Entry 7WFE (electron microscopy, 3.25 A resolution); this record covers chains BB and BC of the 16 polymer chains in the assembly.

Chain BB:
Molecule: Photosystem I P700 chlorophyll a apoprotein A2
From: Arabidopsis thaliana
Notes: EC 1.97.1.12
UniProtKB: P56767 (PSAB_ARATH); residue numbers follow UniProt; this construct covers 1-734
Amino-acid sequence (734 residues; row label = number of the first residue in the row):
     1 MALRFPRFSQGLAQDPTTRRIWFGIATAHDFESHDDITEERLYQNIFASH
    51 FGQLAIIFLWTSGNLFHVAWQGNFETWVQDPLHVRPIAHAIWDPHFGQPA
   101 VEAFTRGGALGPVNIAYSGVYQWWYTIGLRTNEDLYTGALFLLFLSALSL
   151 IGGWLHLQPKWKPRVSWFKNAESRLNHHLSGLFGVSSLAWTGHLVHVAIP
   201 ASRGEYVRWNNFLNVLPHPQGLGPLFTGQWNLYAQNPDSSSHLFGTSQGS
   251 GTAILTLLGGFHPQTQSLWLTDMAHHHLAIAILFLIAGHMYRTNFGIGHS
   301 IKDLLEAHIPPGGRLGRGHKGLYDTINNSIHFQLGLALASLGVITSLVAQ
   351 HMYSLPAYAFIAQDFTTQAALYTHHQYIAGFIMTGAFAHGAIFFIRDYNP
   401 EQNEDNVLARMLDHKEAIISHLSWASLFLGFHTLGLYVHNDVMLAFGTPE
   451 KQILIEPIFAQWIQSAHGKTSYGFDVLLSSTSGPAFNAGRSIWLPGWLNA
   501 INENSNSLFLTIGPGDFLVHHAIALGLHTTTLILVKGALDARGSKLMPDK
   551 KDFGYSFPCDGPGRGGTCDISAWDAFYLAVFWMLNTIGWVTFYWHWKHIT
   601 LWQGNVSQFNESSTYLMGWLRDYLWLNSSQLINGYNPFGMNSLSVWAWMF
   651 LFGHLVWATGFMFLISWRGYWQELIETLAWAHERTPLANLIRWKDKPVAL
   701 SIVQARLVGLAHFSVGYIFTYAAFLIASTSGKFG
Disordered / not traced: 1
Metal / ion sites: chlorophyll a Mg site 1 near Gln-53 (its only coordinating residue here); chlorophyll a Mg site 2 near Asp-93 (its only coordinating residue here); 4Fe-4S cluster Fe: Cys-559, Cys-568 (shared with 2 residues of chain BA)
Residues lining bound ligands:
  - beta-carotene (BCR), molecule 1: Phe-5, Ile-21, Ile-25, Ile-691
  - beta-carotene (BCR), molecule 2: Leu-54, Ile-57, Phe-58, Trp-60, Gly-181, Leu-182, Val-185, Ser-186, Leu-188
  - beta-carotene (BCR), molecule 3: Thr-61, Leu-65, Trp-123, Trp-124, Ile-127, Leu-129, Gly-138, Phe-141, Leu-142, Leu-145, Trp-209, Leu-213
  - beta-carotene (BCR), molecule 4: Leu-188, Leu-222, Phe-226, Leu-278, Ile-282, Leu-285, His-289, Ile-297
  - beta-carotene (BCR), molecule 5: His-331, Phe-332, Gly-335, Leu-336, Ala-339, Val-343, Met-383, Ala-386, Phe-387, Gly-390, Ala-391, Phe-393, Phe-394, Ala-538
  - beta-carotene (BCR), molecule 6: Phe-387, Met-411, Ile-418, Val-535, Leu-539
  - beta-carotene (BCR), molecule 7: Leu-434, Gly-435, Val-438
  - beta-carotene (BCR), molecule 8: Val-645, Trp-648, Met-649, Phe-652, Trp-671, Leu-674, Ile-675, Leu-678, Phe-719
  - beta-carotene (BCR), molecule 9: Thr-685, Pro-686, Leu-687
  - chlorophyll a (CLA), molecule 1: Phe-5, Phe-8, Gly-24, Ile-25, Ala-28, His-29, Phe-31, His-34, Asn-45, Ser-49, Gly-52, Gln-53, Ile-56
  - chlorophyll a (CLA), molecule 2: Thr-18, Ile-21, Trp-22, Ile-675, Leu-678, Ala-679, His-682, Ile-691, Arg-692, Trp-693, Lys-694, Pro-697, Val-698, Leu-700
  - chlorophyll a (CLA), molecule 3: Trp-22, Phe-652, Leu-655, Val-656, Thr-659, Met-662, Phe-663, Leu-700, Leu-707, Val-708, Ala-711, His-712, Val-715
  - chlorophyll a (CLA), molecule 4: Ile-25, Ala-26, Thr-27, Ala-28, His-29, Asp-30, Glu-32, His-331, Leu-334, Leu-338, Phe-381, Ile-382, Thr-384, Gly-385, Ala-388, His-389, Ile-392, Arg-396, Tyr-555, Ser-556, Trp-573, Phe-576, Ala-711
  - chlorophyll a (CLA), molecule 5: His-29, Phe-31, Glu-32, Tyr-43, Ile-46, Ser-49, His-50, Gln-53, Leu-54, Ile-57, Phe-168, Arg-174, His-178, Leu-182, Phe-183, Ile-330, His-331, Gln-333, Leu-334, Ala-337, Leu-338, Leu-341
  - chlorophyll a (CLA), molecule 6: His-29, Gln-53, Ile-56, Ile-57, Trp-60, Leu-341, Ile-378, Phe-381, Ile-382
  - chlorophyll a (CLA), molecule 7: Phe-47, Phe-51, Leu-148, Gly-152, Leu-155, His-156, Trp-161, Pro-163, Trp-167
  - chlorophyll a (CLA), molecule 8: Phe-47, His-50, Phe-51, Leu-54, Trp-123, Trp-167, Phe-168, Asn-170, Ser-173, Arg-174, His-177, His-178, Gly-181, Leu-182, Phe-183, Ile-344, Tyr-358
  - chlorophyll a (CLA), molecule 9: Leu-54, Ile-127, Leu-129, Asp-134, Thr-137, Gly-138, Phe-141, Leu-145, Leu-148, Ser-149, Ser-186, Ala-189, Trp-190, Gly-192, His-193, Val-197, Val-207, Arg-208, Trp-209, Phe-212
  - chlorophyll a (CLA), molecule 10: Ile-56, Trp-60, Gly-63, Asn-64, His-67, Val-68, Ala-88, His-89, Asn-114, Ile-115, Ala-116, Tyr-117, Ser-118, Val-120, Val-645, Trp-646, Met-649, Phe-719
  - chlorophyll a (CLA), molecule 11: Ile-57, Phe-58, Trp-60, Thr-61, Ser-118, Gly-119, Val-120, Trp-123, Val-185, Ser-186, Ala-189, Leu-341, Ile-344, Thr-345, Val-348, Met-352, Tyr-358, Leu-371, His-374, His-375, Ile-378, Ile-382
  - chlorophyll a (CLA), molecule 12: Leu-59, Trp-60, Ser-62, Gly-63, Phe-66, His-67, Trp-70, Gln-71, His-89, Ala-90, Ile-91, Trp-92, Leu-143
  - chlorophyll a (CLA), molecule 13: Trp-60, Asn-64, Tyr-117, Ser-118, Val-120, Ala-370, Leu-371, Thr-373, His-374, Tyr-377, Ile-378, Phe-381, Trp-646, Met-649, Phe-652, Val-715, Ile-718, Phe-719, Tyr-721, Ala-722, Leu-725, Ile-726
  - chlorophyll a (CLA), molecule 14: His-89, Ala-90, Ile-91, Trp-92, Asp-93, Pro-94, His-95, Phe-96, Phe-104, Asn-114, Ser-644, Val-645, Trp-648
  - chlorophyll a (CLA), molecule 15: Trp-123, Thr-126, Ile-127, Leu-182, Phe-183, Ser-186, Ser-187, Trp-190, Leu-194, Leu-270, Met-273, His-276, His-277, Ile-280, Phe-284, Ile-344, Leu-347, Val-348, His-351, Met-352, Ala-357, Tyr-358
  - chlorophyll a (CLA), molecule 16: Trp-167, Asn-170, Ser-173, His-177, Thr-293, Asn-294, Phe-295
  - chlorophyll a (CLA), molecule 17: Ala-171, Arg-174, Leu-175, His-178, Leu-179, Phe-183, Leu-283, Phe-284, Ile-301, Leu-305, Tyr-323, Ile-326, Asn-327, Leu-336, Ala-337, Ser-340, Leu-341, Ile-344
  - chlorophyll a (CLA), molecule 18: Leu-175, Leu-179, Phe-183, Leu-283, Phe-284, Ala-287, Met-290, Tyr-291, Ile-301, Leu-304
  - chlorophyll a (CLA), molecule 19: Asn-176, His-177, Ser-180, Gly-181, Val-185, Leu-285, Gly-288, His-289, Tyr-291, Thr-293, Phe-295, Ile-297
  - chlorophyll a (CLA), molecule 20: Leu-188, Ala-189, Thr-191, Gly-192, Val-195, His-196, Phe-212, Leu-213, Val-215, Leu-216, Pro-217, His-218, Gly-221, Leu-222, Leu-225, Tyr-233, Ile-254, Leu-255, Leu-278
  - chlorophyll a (CLA), molecule 21: Trp-230, Asn-231, Tyr-233, Ala-234, Leu-255, Thr-256, Leu-257, His-275, Leu-278, Ala-279, Ile-282, Leu-283, Ile-492
  - chlorophyll a (CLA), molecule 22: Thr-256, Leu-257, Gly-259, Gly-260, Leu-268, Asp-272, Met-273, His-275, His-276, Ala-279, Ile-280, Leu-283, His-351, Leu-355, Trp-493, Trp-497
  - chlorophyll a (CLA), molecule 23: Ile-286, Ala-287, His-289, Met-290, Ile-297, Gly-298, His-299
  - chlorophyll a (CLA), molecule 24: Ile-286, Met-290, His-299, Asp-303, Leu-304, Ala-307, His-308
  - chlorophyll a (CLA), molecule 25: Leu-304, Leu-305, His-308, Leu-315, His-319, Leu-322, Ile-326, Phe-332, Val-407, Leu-408, Met-411
  - chlorophyll a (CLA), molecule 26: Ala-307, His-308, Ile-309, Pro-310, Pro-311, Arg-314, Leu-315, His-319
  - chlorophyll a (CLA), molecule 27: Arg-314, Leu-315, Val-407, Arg-410, Met-411, Asp-413, His-414, Ala-417, Ile-418, His-421
  - chlorophyll a (CLA), molecule 28: Ser-340, Val-343, Ile-344, Leu-347, Gln-350, His-351, Tyr-353, Ser-354, Leu-355, Leu-508, Phe-509
  - chlorophyll a (CLA), molecule 29: Val-343, Ser-346, Leu-347, Gln-350, Gln-376, Gly-380, Met-383, Phe-387, Leu-527, Thr-530, Thr-531, Leu-534, Met-583, Thr-586, Ile-587
  - chlorophyll a (CLA), molecule 30: Gln-350, Tyr-353, Tyr-372, Gln-376, Phe-459, Ala-460, Trp-462, Ile-463, Gln-464, Phe-509, Leu-510, Ile-512, His-520, Ile-523, Leu-527, Val-590, Tyr-593, Trp-594, Lys-597, His-598
  - chlorophyll a (CLA), molecule 31: Tyr-377, Thr-433, Leu-434, Tyr-437, Val-519, Ala-522, Leu-525, Asn-585, Trp-589, Phe-592, Leu-616, Trp-619, Leu-624, Ser-628, Ile-632, Phe-650, His-654, Trp-657, Phe-713, Tyr-717, Thr-720, Tyr-721, Phe-724
  - chlorophyll a (CLA), molecule 32: Ala-417, His-421, Trp-424
  - chlorophyll a (CLA), molecule 33: Ile-418, His-421, Leu-422, Trp-424, Ala-425, Ala-524, Leu-527, His-528, Thr-531
  - chlorophyll a (CLA), molecule 34: Ser-420, His-421, Ser-423, Trp-424, Leu-427, Phe-431
  - chlorophyll a (CLA), molecule 35: Ser-423, Ser-426, Leu-427, Gly-430, Phe-431, Leu-434, Leu-525, Thr-529, Leu-532, Ile-533, Leu-578, Phe-581, Trp-582
  - chlorophyll a (CLA), molecule 36: Trp-424, Leu-427, Phe-428, Phe-431, His-432
  - chlorophyll a (CLA), molecule 37: Trp-424, Ala-425, Phe-428, Leu-429, Ile-455, Glu-456, Pro-457, Ile-458, Phe-459, Ala-460, Ile-512, Asp-516, Phe-517, His-520, His-521, Ala-524, His-528
  - chlorophyll a (CLA), molecule 38: Phe-431, His-432, Gly-435, Leu-436, Val-438, His-439, Val-442, Met-443, Phe-446, Lys-451, Ile-453
  - chlorophyll a (CLA), molecule 39: Leu-434, Val-438, Asp-441, Leu-525, Phe-581, Trp-582, Asn-585, Trp-589, Leu-616, Leu-620, Trp-657, Phe-713, Tyr-717
  - chlorophyll a (CLA), molecule 40: Ile-458, Phe-459, Trp-462, Phe-474
  - chlorophyll a (CLA), molecule 41: Trp-462, Ile-463, Ala-466, His-467, Leu-477, Leu-478, Ala-485, Trp-493, Leu-494, Trp-497, Phe-509
  - chlorophyll a (CLA), molecule 42: Leu-477, Pro-484, Ala-485, Ala-488, Gly-489, Ile-492, Trp-493
  - chlorophyll a (CLA), molecule 43: Leu-620, Leu-624, Trp-625, Trp-657
  - chlorophyll a (CLA), molecule 44: Trp-648, Leu-651, Phe-652, His-654, Leu-655, Trp-657, Ala-658, Phe-661
  - chlorophyll a (CLA), molecule 45: Leu-655, Ala-658, Thr-659, Phe-661, Met-662, Ile-665, Tyr-670, Trp-671, Leu-674
  - chlorophyll a (CLA), molecule 46: Leu-678, Ala-681, His-682, Thr-685, Ala-688, Ile-691
  - chlorophyll a (CLA), molecule 47: Trp-680, Ala-681, Arg-684, Thr-685, Pro-686
  - chlorophyll a (CLA), molecule 48: Pro-686, Leu-687, Ala-688, Leu-690, Ile-691
  - phylloquinone (PQN): Trp-22, Ile-25, Met-662, Phe-663, Ser-666, Trp-667, Arg-668, Trp-671, Ile-675, Val-698, Ala-699, Leu-700, Ser-701, Ala-705
  - 4Fe-4S cluster (SF4): Cys-559, Gly-561, Pro-562, Thr-567, Cys-568, Ile-702, Arg-706
UniProt features mapped onto this chain:
  - binding site ([4Fe-4S] cluster): Cys-559, Cys-568
  - binding site (chlorophyll a): His-654, Met-662, Tyr-670
  - binding site (phylloquinone): Trp-671

Chain BC:
Molecule: Photosystem I iron-sulfur center
From: Arabidopsis thaliana
Notes: EC 1.97.1.12
UniProtKB: P62090 (PSAC_ARATH); residue numbers follow UniProt; this construct covers 1-81
Amino-acid sequence (81 residues; each row starts with the number of its first residue):
     1 MSHSVKIYDTCIGCTQCVRACPTDVLEMIPWDGCKAKQIASAPRTEDCVG
    51 CKRCESACPTDFLSVRVYLWHETTRSMGLAY
Disordered / not traced: 1
Metal / ion sites: 4Fe-4S cluster Fe site 1: Cys-14, Cys-17, Cys-58; 4Fe-4S cluster Fe site 2: Cys-21, Cys-48, Cys-51, Cys-54
Residues lining bound ligands:
  - 4Fe-4S cluster (SF4), molecule 1: Val-5, Cys-21, Pro-22, Thr-23, Val-25, Leu-26, Cys-48, Val-49, Gly-50, Cys-51, Lys-52, Arg-53, Cys-54, Val-67
  - 4Fe-4S cluster (SF4), molecule 2: Ile-7, Cys-11, Ile-12, Gly-13, Cys-14, Thr-15, Gln-16, Cys-17, Met-28, Ala-40, Cys-54, Ala-57, Cys-58, Pro-59, Thr-60, Ser-64, Val-65
UniProt features mapped onto this chain:
  - binding site ([4Fe-4S] cluster): Cys-11, Cys-14, Cys-17, Cys-21, Cys-48, Cys-51, Cys-54, Cys-58

Chain BB / chain BC interface:
Residue-residue contacts - 34 pairs, chain BB then chain BC:
  Gly-11(BB) / His-71(BC)
  Gln-14(BB) / Glu-72(BC)
  Asp-15(BB) / Glu-72(BC)
  Pro-16(BB) / Thr-73(BC)
  Pro-16(BB) / Thr-74(BC)
  Thr-17(BB) / Met-77(BC)
  Thr-17(BB) / Leu-79(BC)
  Arg-19(BB) / Glu-72(BC)  salt bridge
  Leu-546(BB) / Phe-62(BC)
  Met-547(BB) / Phe-62(BC)  hydrophobic
  Pro-548(BB) / Phe-62(BC)
  Asp-549(BB) / Phe-62(BC)
  Asp-549(BB) / Arg-66(BC)  salt bridge
  Asp-552(BB) / Tyr-68(BC)
  Phe-553(BB) / Lys-52(BC)
  Phe-553(BB) / Arg-66(BC)
  Phe-553(BB) / Val-67(BC)
  Phe-553(BB) / Tyr-68(BC)  hydrophobic
  Pro-558(BB) / Leu-69(BC)  hydrophobic
  Asp-560(BB) / Lys-52(BC)  salt bridge
  Asp-560(BB) / Glu-55(BC)
  Asp-560(BB) / Arg-66(BC)  salt bridge
  Gly-561(BB) / Lys-52(BC)
  Gly-563(BB) / Ser-56(BC)
  Arg-564(BB) / Phe-62(BC)
  Gln-672(BB) / Leu-79(BC)
  Gln-672(BB) / Tyr-81(BC)  hydrogen bond
  Glu-676(BB) / Tyr-81(BC)
  Ala-679(BB) / Tyr-81(BC)  hydrophobic
  Lys-696(BB) / Thr-74(BC)  hydrogen bond
  Lys-696(BB) / Leu-79(BC)
  Lys-696(BB) / Tyr-81(BC)  hydrogen bond (side chain-backbone)
  Pro-697(BB) / Tyr-81(BC)  hydrogen bond (backbone-side chain)
  Val-698(BB) / Leu-79(BC)  hydrophobic
Interface residues without a listed pair, chain BB (26 interface residues in all): Arg-668, Ile-675, Trp-693
Interface residues without a listed pair, chain BC (17 interface residues in all): Leu-63, Gly-78

Summary:
Chain BB and chain BC form an interface of 26 and 17 residues respectively, with 4 hydrogen bonds and 4 salt
bridges. Polar contacts include Arg-19(BB)/Glu-72(BC), Asp-549(BB)/Arg-66(BC) and Asp-560(BB)/Lys-52(BC).
Here chain BB is Photosystem I P700 chlorophyll a apoprotein A2 and chain BC is Photosystem I iron-sulfur
center, both from Arabidopsis thaliana. Entry 7WFE (Right PSI in the cyclic electron transfer supercomplex
NDH-PSI from Arabidopsis) was determined by electron microscopy (same publication as 7WFD and 7WFG).
